7DBH - chains C and J of the 10 polymer chains in the assembly; structure by electron microscopy, 3.60 A resolution.

[Chain C]
Molecule: Histone H2A type 1-B
From: Mus musculus
UniProtKB: C0HKE1 (H2A1B_MOUSE); residues 0-129 here correspond to UniProt positions 1-130 (UniProt number = residue number + 1)
Sequence (133 residues; row label = number of the first residue in the row; numbers below 1 keep their minus sign (Gly-3 is residue -3)):
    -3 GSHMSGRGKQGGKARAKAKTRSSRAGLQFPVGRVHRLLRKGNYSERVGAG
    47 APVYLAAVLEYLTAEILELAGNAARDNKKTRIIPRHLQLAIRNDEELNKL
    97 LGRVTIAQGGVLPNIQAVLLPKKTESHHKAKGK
Unresolved in the structure: -3 to 15, 110-129
Differences from the reference sequence: expression tag (-3 to -1)

[Chain J]
Molecule: 145-nt DNA strand
From: Mus musculus
Sequence (145 nucleotides; numbered -72 to 72; the number before each row is that of its first residue; numbers below 1 keep their minus sign (DA-72 is residue -72)):
   -72 ATCGATGTATATATCTGACACGTGCCTGGAGACTAGGGAGTAATCCCCTT
   -22 GGCGGTTAAAACGCGGGGGACAGCGCGTACGTGCGTTTAAGCGGTGCTAG
    28 AGCTGTCTACGACCAATTGAGCGGCCTCGGCACCGGGATTCTGAT
Unresolved in the structure: -72 to -62, 65-72

[Chain C / chain J interface]
Pairs across the interface (13):
  Arg29(C) - DG48(J)  hydrogen bond to the phosphate
  Arg29(C) - DC49(J)  salt bridge to the phosphate
  Arg42(C) - DG38(J)  hydrogen bond to the sugar
  Arg42(C) - DA39(J)  sugar contact
  Val43(C) - DG38(J)  sugar contact
  Val43(C) - DA39(J)  hydrogen bond to the phosphate
  Gly44(C) - DG38(J)  phosphate contact
  Ala45(C) - DG38(J)  hydrogen bond to the phosphate
  Lys75(C) - DC58(J)  sugar contact
  Lys75(C) - DA59(J)  salt bridge to the phosphate
  Thr76(C) - DG57(J)  hydrogen bond to the phosphate
  Thr76(C) - DC58(J)  hydrogen bond to the phosphate
  Arg77(C) - DC58(J)  sugar contact
Interface residues without a listed pair, chain C (10 interface residues in all): Thr16, Gly46
Interface residues without a listed pair, chain J (8 interface residues in all): DA47

[Overview]
10 residues of chain C and 8 residues of chain J are in contact; the contacts include 6 hydrogen bonds and 2
salt bridges. Polar contacts include Arg42(C)-DG38(J), Arg29(C)-DG48(J) and Val43(C)-DA39(J).
Chain C is Histone H2A type 1-B and chain J is a 145-nt DNA strand, both from Mus musculus; the structure, The
mouse nucleosome structure containing H3mm18, was determined by electron microscopy together with 7VBM from
the same study.
